9MQ7 - chains A and E of the 12 polymer chains in the assembly; structure by electron microscopy, 3.63 A resolution.

[Chain A (and E)]
Protein: Hemagglutinin HA1 chain
Organism: Influenza A virus
Notes: chain E of this document is another copy of the same molecule, construct and numbering; everything in this record applies to it too
Reference sequence: A0AAX6NN08 (A0AAX6NN08_9INFA); the construct lacks a stretch of the UniProt sequence, so the offset changes along the chain: -5 to 53 = UniProt 1-59; 54-80 = UniProt 61-87; 81-92 = UniProt 89-100; 93-121 = UniProt 102-130; 3 more segments
Chain sequence (342 residues; each row starts with the number of its first residue; a row labelled like 121A-121B holds insertion residues (121A, then the next letters in order); numbers below 1 keep their minus sign (Met-5 is residue -5)):
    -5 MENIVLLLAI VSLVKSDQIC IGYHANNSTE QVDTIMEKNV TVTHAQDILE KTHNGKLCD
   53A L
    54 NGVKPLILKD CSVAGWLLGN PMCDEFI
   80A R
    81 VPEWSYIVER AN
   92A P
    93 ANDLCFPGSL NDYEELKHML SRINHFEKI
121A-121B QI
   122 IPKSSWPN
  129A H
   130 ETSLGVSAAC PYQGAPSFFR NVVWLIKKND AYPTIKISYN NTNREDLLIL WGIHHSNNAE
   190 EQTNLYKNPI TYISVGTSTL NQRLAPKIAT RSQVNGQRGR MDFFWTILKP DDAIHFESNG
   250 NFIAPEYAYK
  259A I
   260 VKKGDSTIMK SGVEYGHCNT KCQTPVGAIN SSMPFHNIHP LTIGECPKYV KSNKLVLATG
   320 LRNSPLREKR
Unresolved in the structure: -5 to 12, 322-329
Sequence notes: conflict Phe98 (Tyr107 in A0AAX6NN08), Ile199 (Thr211 in A0AAX6NN08)
Disulfide bonds: Cys52-Cys277, Cys64-Cys76, Cys97-Cys139, Cys281-Cys305

[Interface between chain A and chain E]
Pairs across the interface (4; chain A residue first):
  Gly205(A) - Thr219(E)
  Thr206(A) - Arg220(E)
  Asn210(A) - Arg220(E)  hydrogen bond
  Arg212(A) - Ile217(E)  hydrogen bond (side chain-backbone)
Other interface residues (no listed pair), chain A (8 interface residues in all): Ser203, Ser207, His244, Glu246
Other interface residues (no listed pair), chain E (8 interface residues in all): Lys216, Ala218, Ser221, Val223, Arg229

[Overview]
Chain A and chain E each contribute 8 residues to their interface, with 2 hydrogen bonds. Polar pairs include
Asn210(A)-Arg220(E) and Arg212(A)-Ile217(E).
Both chains are Hemagglutinin HA1 chain (Influenza A virus). Entry 9MQ7 (Cryo-EM structure of hemagglutinin
H5N1 in complex with Fab 326-366.26) was determined by electron microscopy.
